Entry 7RJE (electron microscopy, 3.30 A resolution); this record covers chains B and L of the 18 polymer chains in the assembly.

# Chain B (and L)
Molecule: Cytochrome b-c1 complex subunit 2, mitochondrial
Source organism: Candida albicans (strain SC5314 / ATCC MYA-2876)
Notes: chain L of this document is another copy of the same molecule, construct and numbering; everything in this record applies to it too
Reference sequence: P83782 (QCR2_CANAL); numbering as in UniProt (aligned over 1-374)
Chain sequence (374 residues; row label = number of the first residue in the row):
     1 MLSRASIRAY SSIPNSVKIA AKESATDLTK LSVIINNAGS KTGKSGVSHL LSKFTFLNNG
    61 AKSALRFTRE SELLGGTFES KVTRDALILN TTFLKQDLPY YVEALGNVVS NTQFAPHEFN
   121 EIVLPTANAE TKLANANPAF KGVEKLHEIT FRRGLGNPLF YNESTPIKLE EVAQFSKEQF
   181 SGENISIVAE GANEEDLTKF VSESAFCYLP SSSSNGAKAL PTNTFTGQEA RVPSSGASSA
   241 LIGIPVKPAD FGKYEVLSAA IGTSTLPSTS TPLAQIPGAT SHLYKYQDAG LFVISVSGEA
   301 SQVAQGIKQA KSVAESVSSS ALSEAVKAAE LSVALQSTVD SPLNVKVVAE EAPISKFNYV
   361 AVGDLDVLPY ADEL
Unresolved in the structure: 1-10

# How chain B and chain L interact
Pairs across the interface - 41 pairs, chain B then chain L:
  K44(B) with D366(L)
  S45(B) with D366(L)
  K145(B) with R231(L), hydrogen bond (side chain-backbone); P233(L)
  E148(B) with R231(L); L365(L)
  R152(B) with E229(L), salt bridge; Y370(L), hydrogen bond (backbone-side chain); D372(L), salt bridge
  R153(B) with L365(L); D366(L), hydrogen bond (side chain-backbone); Y370(L); E373(L), salt bridge
  N157(B) with D366(L)
  E163(B) with S235(L)
  S164(B) with P233(L); S234(L); G363(L); D364(L)
  T165(B) with D364(L), hydrogen bond
  P166(B) with D364(L)
  Q228(B) with E229(L)
  E229(B) with R152(L), salt bridge
  R231(B) with K145(L), hydrogen bond (backbone-side chain); E148(L)
  P233(B) with K145(L); S164(L)
  S234(B) with S164(L)
  S235(B) with E163(L)
  G363(B) with S164(L)
  D364(B) with S164(L); T165(L)
  L365(B) with E148(L); R153(L), hydrogen bond (backbone-side chain)
  D366(B) with K44(L); S45(L); R153(L), hydrogen bond (backbone-side chain); N157(L); T165(L)
  Y370(B) with R152(L), hydrogen bond (side chain-backbone); R153(L)
Also at the interface, not in a pair above, chain B (27 interface residues in all): F225, V232, L368, D372, E373
Also at the interface, not in a pair above, chain L (25 interface residues in all): P166, Q228, L368

# In short
27 residues of chain B face 25 of chain L across their interface; the contacts include 8 hydrogen bonds and 4
salt bridges. Among the polar pairs are R152(B)-E229(L), R152(B)-D372(L) and R153(B)-E373(L).
Chain B and chain L are both Cytochrome b-c1 complex subunit 2, mitochondrial (Candida albicans (strain SC5314
/ ATCC MYA-2876)); the structure, Complex III2 from Candida albicans, Inz-5 bound, was determined by electron
microscopy together with 7RJA, 7RJB, 7RJC and 7RJD from the same study.
